1GLE - chains F and G; structure by X-ray diffraction, 2.94 A resolution.

Chain F:
Molecule: GLUCOSE-SPECIFIC PROTEIN IIIGlc
From: Escherichia coli
Notes: EC 2.7.1.69
UniProtKB: P69783 (PTGA_ECOLI); numbering as in UniProt (aligned over 1-168)
Amino-acid sequence (168 residues; row label = number of the first residue in the row):
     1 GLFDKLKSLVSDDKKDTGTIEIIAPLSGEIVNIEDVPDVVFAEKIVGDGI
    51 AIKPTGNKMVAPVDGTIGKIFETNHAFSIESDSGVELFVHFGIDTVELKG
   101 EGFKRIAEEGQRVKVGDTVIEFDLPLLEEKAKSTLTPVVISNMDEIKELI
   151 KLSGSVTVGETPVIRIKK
Disordered / not traced: 12-18
Bound ions: Zn2+: H75, H90 (shared with E478(G) of chain G)
What the authors report for this chain:
  - Zn2+ coordination: H75
  - mutagenesis - H75Q: unchanged binding to Glycerol kinase (chain G)
  - mutagenesis - H75Q: abolished binding to Zn2+
  - mutagenesis - H75Q: abolished binding to Zn(II)

Chain G:
Molecule: Glycerol kinase
From: Escherichia coli
Notes: EC 2.7.1.30
UniProtKB: P0A6F3 (GLPK_ECOLI); numbering as in UniProt (aligned over 1-501)
Amino-acid sequence (501 residues; each row starts with the number of its first residue):
     1 TEKKYIVALDQGTTSSRAVVMDHDANIISVSQREFEQIYPKPGWVEHDPM
    51 EIWATQSSTLVEVLAKADISSDQIAAIGITNQRETTIVWEKETGKPIYNA
   101 IVWQCRRTAEICEHLKRDGLEDYIRSNTGLVIDPYFSGTKVKWILDHVEG
   151 SRERARRGELLFGTVDTWLIWKMTQGRVHVTDYTNASRTMLFNIHTLDWD
   201 DKMLEVLDIPREMLPEVRRSSEVYGQTNIGGKGGTRIPISGIAGDQQAAL
   251 FGQLCVKEGMAKNTYGTGCFMLMNTGEKAVKSENGLLTTIACGPTGEVNY
   301 ALEGAVFMAGASIQWLRDEMKLINDAYDSEYFATKVQNTNGVYVVPAFTG
   351 LGAPYWDPYARGAIFGLTRGVNANHIIRATLESIAYQTRDVLEAMQADSG
   401 IRLHALRVDGGAVANNFLMQFQSDILGTRVERPEVREVTALGAAYLAGLA
   451 VGFWQNLDELQEKAVIEREFRPGIETTERNYRYAGWKKAVKRAMAWEEHD
   501 E
Disordered / not traced: 1-3, 230-236, 500-501
Bound ions: Zn2+: E478 (shared with H75(F), H90(F) of chain F)
Ligand contacts:
  - ADP (adenosine-5'-diphosphate): G12, T13, T14, S15, R17, Q32, Y265, G266, T267, G310, A311, I313, Q314, A326, Y327, S329, G410, G411, A412, N415
  - glyceraldehyde-3-phosphate (G3H): G12, T13, N81, Q82, R83, E84, W103, Y135, D245, Q246, T267, G268, F270
Swiss-Prot annotation at these positions:
  - binding site (ADP): T14, N416
  - binding site (ATP): T14, S16
  - binding site (sn-glycerol 3-phosphate): T14
  - binding site (glycerol): Q247
  - mutagenesis: G231 (G231D: Displays an increased enzymatic activity and a decreased allosteric regulation by FBP compared to wild-type ...)
What the authors report for this chain:
  - Zn2+ coordination: E478
  - conformationally variable residues (side-chain flip): E478

Chain F / chain G interface:
Residue-residue contacts - 16 pairs, chain F then chain G:
  D38(F) with R479(G), salt bridge
  V40(F) with T476(G); R479(G)
  F41(F) with T477(G)
  E43(F) with R402(G), salt bridge
  I45(F) with P472(G), hydrophobic
  V46(F) with G473(G)
  F71(F) with I474(G), hydrophobic; E478(G)
  E72(F) with N338(G)
  H75(F) with E478(G), salt bridge
  F88(F) with I474(G), hydrophobic; T477(G)
  H90(F) with T477(G); E478(G), salt bridge
  V96(F) with E478(G)
Other interface residues (no listed pair), chain F (16 interface residues in all): V39, D94, E97, K99
Other interface residues (no listed pair), chain G (13 interface residues in all): G427, E475, N480, Y481

Summary:
Chain F and chain G form an interface of 16 and 13 residues respectively, with 4 salt bridges. Polar contacts
include D38(F)-R479(G), E43(F)-R402(G) and H75(F)-E478(G). Chain G binds glyceraldehyde-3-phosphate and ADP.
From the paper: H75Q of chain F abolishes binding to Zn2+; Zn2+ coordination by H75(F) and E478(G).
Chain F is GLUCOSE-SPECIFIC PROTEIN IIIGlc and chain G is Glycerol kinase, both from Escherichia coli; the
structure, Cation promoted association (cpa) of a regulatory and target protein is controlled by
phosphorylation, was determined by X-ray diffraction (same publication as 1GLC and 1GLD).
